Entry 8XL6 (electron microscopy, 2.29 A resolution); this record covers chains B and L of the 12 polymer chains in the assembly.

Chain B (and L):
Molecule: Methylcrotonoyl-CoA carboxylase beta chain, mitochondrial
Source organism: Homo sapiens
Notes: EC 6.4.1.4; chain L of this document is another copy of the same molecule, construct and numbering; everything in this record applies to it too
UniProtKB: Q9HCC0 (MCCB_HUMAN); residue numbers follow UniProt; this construct covers 1-563
Amino-acid sequence (563 residues; numbered 1 to 563; the number before each row is that of its first residue):
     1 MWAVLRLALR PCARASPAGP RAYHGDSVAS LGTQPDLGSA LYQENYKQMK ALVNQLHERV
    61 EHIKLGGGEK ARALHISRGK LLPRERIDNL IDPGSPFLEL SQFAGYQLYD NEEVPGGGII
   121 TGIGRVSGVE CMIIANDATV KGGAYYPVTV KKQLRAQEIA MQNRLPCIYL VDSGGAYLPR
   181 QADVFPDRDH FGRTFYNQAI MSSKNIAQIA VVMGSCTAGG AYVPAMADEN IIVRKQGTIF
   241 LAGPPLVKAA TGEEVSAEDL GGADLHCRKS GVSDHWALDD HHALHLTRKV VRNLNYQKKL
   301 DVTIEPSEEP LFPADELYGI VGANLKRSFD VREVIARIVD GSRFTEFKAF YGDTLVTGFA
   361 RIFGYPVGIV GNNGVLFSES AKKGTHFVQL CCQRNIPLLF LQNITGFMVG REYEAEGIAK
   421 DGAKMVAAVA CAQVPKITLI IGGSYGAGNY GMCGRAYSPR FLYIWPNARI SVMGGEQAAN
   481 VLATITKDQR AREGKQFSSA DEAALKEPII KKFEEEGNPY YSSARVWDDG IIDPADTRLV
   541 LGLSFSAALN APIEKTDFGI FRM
Not modelled in the structure: 1-22
Small-molecule neighbours: biotin (BTN): Val375, Thr405, Gly406, Phe407, Met408, Val409, Glu476, Gln477, Asn480
Swiss-Prot annotation at these positions:
  - region: Arg343 to Asn372 (Acyl-CoA binding)
  - modified residue: Lys70 (N6-acetyllysine), Lys141 (N6-succinyllysine), Lys495 (N6-acetyllysine), Lys511 (N6-acetyllysine)
  - natural variant: Ser39 (S39F: In MCC2D), Gly68 (G68V: In MCC2D; uncertain significance), Glu99 (E99Q: In MCC2D), Ser101 (S101F: In MCC2D), Gly105 (G105R: In MCC2D; uncertain significance), Gly118 (deletion: In MCC2D), Cys131 (C131F: In MCC2D), Thr139 (T139I: In MCC2D), Tyr146 (Y146N: In MCC2D), Lys152 (K152T: In MCC2D), Arg155 (R155Q: In MCC2D; R155W: In MCC2D), Asn163 (N163D: In MCC2D; uncertain significance), 42 further natural variant entries in UniProt
From the paper describing this entry:
  - catalytic residues: Ala447, Gly448 (citing earlier work)

How chain B and chain L interact:
Pairs across the interface - 23 pairs, chain B then chain L:
  Lys348(B) - Met563(L)  hydrogen bond (side chain-backbone)
  Lys382(B) - Met563(L)
  Thr385(B) - Met563(L)
  His386(B) - Ile560(L)
  His386(B) - Arg562(L)
  Gln389(B) - Ile560(L)
  Gln389(B) - Phe561(L)
  Leu390(B) - Ile560(L)  hydrophobic
  Gln393(B) - Ile560(L)
  Lys424(B) - Met563(L)
  Ile560(B) - His386(L)
  Ile560(B) - Gln389(L)
  Ile560(B) - Leu390(L)  hydrophobic
  Ile560(B) - Gln393(L)
  Phe561(B) - Gln389(L)
  Phe561(B) - Phe561(L)  hydrophobic
  Phe561(B) - Met563(L)  hydrophobic
  Arg562(B) - His386(L)
  Met563(B) - Lys348(L)  hydrogen bond (backbone-side chain)
  Met563(B) - Lys382(L)
  Met563(B) - Thr385(L)
  Met563(B) - Lys424(L)
  Met563(B) - Phe561(L)  hydrophobic
Also at the interface, not in a pair above, chain B (14 interface residues in all): Lys420, Gly559
Also at the interface, not in a pair above, chain L (14 interface residues in all): Lys420, Gly559

Overview:
Chain B and chain L each contribute 14 residues to their interface, with 2 hydrogen bonds. The hydrogen-bonded
pair is Lys348(B)-Met563(L). Chain B binds biotin. The paper reports catalytic residues Ala447(B) and
Gly448(B).
Chain B and chain L are both Methylcrotonoyl-CoA carboxylase beta chain, mitochondrial (Homo sapiens); the
structure, Structure of human 3-methylcrotonyl-CoA carboxylase at apo-state (MCC-Apo), was determined by
electron microscopy (same publication as 8XL3, 8XL4, 8XL5, 8XL7 and 8XL8).
